PDB entry 3PXS | X-ray diffraction, 2.22 A resolution | chains D and F of the 6 polymer chains in the assembly

Chain D (and F):
Protein: Methylamine dehydrogenase heavy chain
Organism: Paracoccus denitrificans
Notes: EC 1.4.99.3; chain F of this document is another copy of the same molecule, construct and numbering; everything in this record applies to it too
UniProt: A1BB97 (A1BB97_PARDP); residues 1-386 here correspond to UniProt positions 32-417 (UniProt number = residue number + 31)
Amino-acid sequence (386 residues; numbered 1 to 386; the number before each row is that of its first residue):
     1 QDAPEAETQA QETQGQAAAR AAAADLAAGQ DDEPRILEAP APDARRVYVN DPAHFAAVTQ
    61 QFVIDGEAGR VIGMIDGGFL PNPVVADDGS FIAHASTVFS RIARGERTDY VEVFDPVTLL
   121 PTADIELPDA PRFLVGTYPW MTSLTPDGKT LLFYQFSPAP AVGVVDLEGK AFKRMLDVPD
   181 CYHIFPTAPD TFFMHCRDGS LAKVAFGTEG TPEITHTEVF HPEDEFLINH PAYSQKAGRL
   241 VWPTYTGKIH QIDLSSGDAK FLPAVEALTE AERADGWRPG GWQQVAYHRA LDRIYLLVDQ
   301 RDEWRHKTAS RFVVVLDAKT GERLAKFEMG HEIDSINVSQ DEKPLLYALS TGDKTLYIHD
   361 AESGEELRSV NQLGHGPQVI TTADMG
Unresolved in the structure: 1-10
Disulfides: Cys181-Cys196

How chain D and chain F interact:
Contacting residue pairs (25):
  Val58(D) - Val58(F)  hydrophobic
  Val58(D) - Ile102(F)  hydrophobic
  Asp76(D) - Ala103(F)
  Gly77(D) - Ile102(F)
  Gly78(D) - Ile102(F)
  Val98(D) - Ser100(F)
  Val98(D) - Arg101(F)
  Val98(D) - Ile102(F)  hydrophobic
  Arg101(D) - Val98(F)
  Arg101(D) - Tyr110(F)
  Arg101(D) - Asp124(F)  salt bridge
  Ile102(D) - Val58(F)  hydrophobic
  Ile102(D) - Gly77(F)
  Ile102(D) - Gly78(F)
  Ile102(D) - Val98(F)  hydrophobic
  Ile102(D) - Tyr110(F)
  Ala103(D) - Asp76(F)
  Arg104(D) - Glu112(F)  salt bridge
  Arg104(D) - Pro121(F)
  Tyr110(D) - Arg101(F)
  Tyr110(D) - Ile102(F)
  Glu112(D) - Arg104(F)  salt bridge
  Pro121(D) - Arg104(F)
  Asp124(D) - Arg101(F)  salt bridge
  His375(D) - His375(F)
Other interface residues (no listed pair), chain D (17 interface residues in all): Ser100, Thr108, Phe114

In short:
The interface between chain D and chain F involves 17 residues on one side and 15 on the other, with 4 salt
bridges. Polar contacts include Arg101(D)-Asp124(F) and Arg104(D)-Glu112(F).
Both chains are Methylamine dehydrogenase heavy chain (Paracoccus denitrificans). Entry 3PXS (Crystal
Structure of Diferrous MauG in Complex with Pre-Methylamine Dehydrogenase:) was determined by X-ray
diffraction, deposited together with 3PXT and 3PXW.
